PDB entry 4Z2C | X-ray diffraction, 3.19 A resolution | chains A and C of the 8 polymer chains in the assembly

# Chain A
Molecule: DNA gyrase subunit A
From: Streptococcus pneumoniae
Notes: EC 5.99.1.3
Reference sequence: Q9R867 (Q9R867_STREE); residues 1-493 here = UniProt positions 1-493
Chain sequence (499 residues; row label = number of the first residue in the row):
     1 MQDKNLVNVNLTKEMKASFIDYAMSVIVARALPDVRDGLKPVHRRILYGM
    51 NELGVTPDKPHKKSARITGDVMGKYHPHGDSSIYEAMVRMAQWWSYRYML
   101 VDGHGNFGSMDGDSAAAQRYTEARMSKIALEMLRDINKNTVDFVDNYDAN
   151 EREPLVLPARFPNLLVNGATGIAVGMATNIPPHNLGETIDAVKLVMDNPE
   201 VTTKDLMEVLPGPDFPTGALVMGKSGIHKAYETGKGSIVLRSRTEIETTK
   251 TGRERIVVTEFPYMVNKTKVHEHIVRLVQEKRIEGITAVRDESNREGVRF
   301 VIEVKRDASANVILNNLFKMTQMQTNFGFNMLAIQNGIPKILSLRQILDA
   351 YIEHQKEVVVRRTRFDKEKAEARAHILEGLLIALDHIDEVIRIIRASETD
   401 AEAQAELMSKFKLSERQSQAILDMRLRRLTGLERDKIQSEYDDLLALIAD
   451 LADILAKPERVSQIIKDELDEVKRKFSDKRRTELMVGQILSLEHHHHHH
Disordered / not traced: 1, 487-499
Sequence notes: expression tag (494-499)

# Chain C
Molecule: DNA gyrase subunit B
From: Streptococcus pneumoniae
Notes: EC 5.99.1.3
Reference sequence: Q59957 (Q59957_STREE); residue numbers follow UniProt; this construct covers 404-648
Chain sequence (269 residues; each row starts with the number of its first residue):
   380 MGHHHHHHHHHHSSGHIDDDDKHMKSGLEISNLPGKLADCSSNNPAETEL
   430 FIVEGDSAGGSAKSGRNREFQAILPIRGKILNVEKASMDKILANEEIRSL
   480 FTAMGTGFGAEFDVSKARYQKLVLMTDADVDGAHIRTLLLTLIYRYMKPI
   530 LEAGYVYIAQPPIYGVKVGSEIKEYIQPGADQEIKLQEALARYSEGRTKP
   580 TIQRYKGLGEMDDHQLWETTMDPEHRLMARVSVDDAAEADKIFDMLMGDR
   630 VEPRREFIEENAVYSTLDV
Disordered / not traced: 380-400, 542-586, 644-648
Sequence notes: initiating methionine (380); expression tag (381-403)
Small-molecule neighbours: moxifloxacin (MFX; 1-cyclopropyl-6-fluoro-8-methoxy-7-[(4aS,7aS)-octahydro-6H-pyrrolo[3,4-b]pyridin-6-yl]-4-oxo-1,4-dihydroquinoline-3-carboxylic acid): Arg456, Gly457, Glu475

# Chain A / chain C interface
Pairs across the interface (23; chain A residue first):
  Gly105(A) - Gly588(C)
  Gly105(A) - Glu589(C)
  Gly105(A) - Met590(C)
  Asn106(A) - Asp435(C)
  Asn106(A) - Ser436(C)  hydrogen bond (side chain-backbone)
  Asn106(A) - Gly439(C)
  Asn106(A) - Ser440(C)
  Asn106(A) - Gly588(C)  hydrogen bond (backbone-backbone)
  Asn106(A) - Met590(C)
  Ser109(A) - Ser443(C)  hydrogen bond
  Ala116(A) - Ser436(C)
  Ala117(A) - Ser436(C)  hydrogen bond (backbone-side chain)
  Tyr120(A) - Ser436(C)
  Tyr120(A) - Gly588(C)
  Tyr120(A) - Glu589(C)
  Val278(A) - Leu407(C)  hydrophobic
  Thr287(A) - Ser405(C)
  Thr287(A) - Leu407(C)
  Ala288(A) - Ser405(C)
  Val289(A) - Ser405(C)
  Val289(A) - Gly406(C)
  Asp291(A) - Arg447(C)  salt bridge
  Ser293(A) - Arg447(C)
Also at the interface, not in a pair above, chain A (17 interface residues in all): Asp111, Lys267, Val275, Ile286, Arg290
Also at the interface, not in a pair above, chain C (14 interface residues in all): Lys404, Asp591

# Overview
17 residues of chain A and 14 residues of chain C are in contact; the contacts include 4 hydrogen bonds and 1
salt bridge. Polar contacts include Asp291(A)-Arg447(C), Asn106(A)-Ser436(C) and Ser109(A)-Ser443(C). Chain C
binds moxifloxacin.
Here chain A is DNA gyrase subunit A and chain C is DNA gyrase subunit B, both from Streptococcus pneumoniae.
Entry 4Z2C (Quinolone(Moxifloxacin)-DNA cleavage complex of gyrase from S. pneumoniae) was determined by X-ray
diffraction.
